PDB entry 3N4P | X-ray diffraction, 2.15 A resolution | chains A and B

# Chain A (and B)
Protein: Terminase subunit UL89 protein
Organism: Human herpesvirus 5
Notes: chain B of this document is another copy of the same molecule, construct and numbering; everything in this record applies to it too
UniProt: P16732 (TERL_HCMVA); residues 418-674 here = UniProt positions 418-674
Chain sequence (279 residues; numbered 396 to 674; the number before each row is that of its first residue):
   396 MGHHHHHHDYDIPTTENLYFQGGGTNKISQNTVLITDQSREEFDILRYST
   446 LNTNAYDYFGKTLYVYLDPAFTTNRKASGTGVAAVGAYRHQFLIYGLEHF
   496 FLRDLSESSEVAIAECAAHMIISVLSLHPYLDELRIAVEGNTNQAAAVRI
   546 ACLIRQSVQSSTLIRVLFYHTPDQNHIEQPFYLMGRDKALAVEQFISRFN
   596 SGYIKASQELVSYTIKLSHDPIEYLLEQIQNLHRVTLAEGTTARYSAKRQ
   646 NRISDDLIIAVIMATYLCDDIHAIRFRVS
Unresolved in the structure: 396-428, 466-473, 498-500, 630-648 (chain B: 396-428, 498-501, 631-645)
Differences from the reference sequence: expression tag (396-417)
Bound ions: Mg2+ site 1: Asp439 (shared with Asn447(B) of chain B); Mg2+ site 2: Asn447 (shared with Asp439(B) of chain B)
Curated features (UniProtKB/Swiss-Prot):
  - region: Gly580 to Lys600 (Required for interaction with UL56 and DNA packaging)
  - active site (For nuclease activity): Asp463, Glu534, Asp651
From the paper describing this entry:
  - catalytic residues: Asp463, Glu534, Asp651
  - mutagenesis - D463A, D463A/E534A, D651A: decreased catalytic activity

# Interface between chain A and chain B
Residue-residue contacts - 34 pairs, chain A then chain B:
  Gln433(A) - Arg484(B)
  Glu436(A) - Thr448(B)
  Glu436(A) - Ala450(B)
  Glu436(A) - Arg484(B)  salt bridge
  Glu437(A) - Tyr443(B)  hydrogen bond
  Glu437(A) - Tyr483(B)  hydrogen bond
  Glu437(A) - Arg484(B)
  Asp439(A) - Asn447(B)  hydrogen bond (backbone-side chain)
  Ile440(A) - Arg442(B)
  Ile440(A) - Tyr443(B)
  Ile440(A) - Ser444(B)  hydrogen bond (backbone-backbone)
  Ile440(A) - Asn447(B)
  Ile440(A) - Thr448(B)
  Ile440(A) - Tyr483(B)
  Leu441(A) - Leu441(B)
  Leu441(A) - Arg442(B)
  Leu441(A) - Tyr443(B)  hydrophobic
  Arg442(A) - Ile440(B)
  Arg442(A) - Leu441(B)
  Arg442(A) - Asn447(B)
  Tyr443(A) - Ile440(B)
  Tyr443(A) - Leu441(B)  hydrophobic
  Ser444(A) - Ile440(B)  hydrogen bond (backbone-backbone)
  Asn447(A) - Asp439(B)  hydrogen bond (side chain-backbone)
  Asn447(A) - Arg442(B)
  Thr448(A) - Asp439(B)
  Thr448(A) - Ile440(B)
  Tyr483(A) - Glu436(B)  hydrogen bond
  Tyr483(A) - Glu437(B)
  Tyr483(A) - Ile440(B)  hydrophobic
  Arg484(A) - Gln433(B)  hydrogen bond
  Arg484(A) - Glu436(B)  salt bridge
  Lys600(A) - Leu441(B)
  Gln603(A) - Gln603(B)  hydrogen bond
Also at the interface, not in a pair above, chain A (19 interface residues in all): Thr445, Ala450, Tyr453, Phe454
Also at the interface, not in a pair above, chain B (17 interface residues in all): Tyr453, Phe454

# Summary
19 residues of chain A and 17 residues of chain B are in contact, with 9 hydrogen bonds and 2 salt bridges.
Polar pairs include Glu436(A)-Arg484(B), Glu437(A)-Tyr443(B) and Glu437(A)-Tyr483(B). From UniProt: 3
active-site residues on chain A. From the paper: catalytic residues Asp463(A), Glu534(A) and Asp651(A); D463A,
D463A/E534A and D651A of chain A reduce catalytic activity.
Both chains are Terminase subunit UL89 protein (Human herpesvirus 5). Entry 3N4P (Human cytomegalovirus
terminase nuclease domain) was determined by X-ray diffraction together with 3N4Q from the same study.
